Entry 7L0R (electron microscopy, 4.20 A resolution (low resolution: residue-level contacts below are approximate; hydrogen-bond / salt-bridge calls are withheld)); this record covers chains B and G of the 5 polymer chains in the assembly.

# Chain B
Name: Guanine nucleotide-binding protein G(I)/G(S)/G(T) subunit beta-1
From: Homo sapiens
UniProt: P62873 (GBB1_HUMAN); numbering as in UniProt (aligned over 2-340)
Chain sequence (361 residues; numbered -20 to 340; the number before each row is that of its first residue; numbers below 1 keep their minus sign (Met-20 is residue -20)):
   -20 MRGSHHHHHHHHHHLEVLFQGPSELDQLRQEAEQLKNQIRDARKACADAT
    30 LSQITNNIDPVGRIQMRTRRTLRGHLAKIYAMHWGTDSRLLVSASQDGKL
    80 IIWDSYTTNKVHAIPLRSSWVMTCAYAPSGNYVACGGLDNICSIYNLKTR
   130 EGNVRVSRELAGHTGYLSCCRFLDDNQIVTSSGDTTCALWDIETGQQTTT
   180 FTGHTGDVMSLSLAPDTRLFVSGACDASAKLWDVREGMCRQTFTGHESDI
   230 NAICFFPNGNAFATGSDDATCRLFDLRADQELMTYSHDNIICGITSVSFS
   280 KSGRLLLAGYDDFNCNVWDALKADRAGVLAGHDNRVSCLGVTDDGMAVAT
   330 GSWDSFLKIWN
Disordered / not traced: -20 to 29
Construct notes: initiating methionine (-20); expression tag (-19 to 1)
UniProt features mapped onto this chain:
  - modified residue: Ser2 (N-acetylserine), His266 (Phosphohistidine)
  - natural variant: Leu30 (L30F: In MRD42; uncertain significance), Arg52 (R52G: In MRD42), Gly64 (G64V: In MRD42), Asp76 (D76E: In MRD42; D76G: In MRD42), Gly77 (G77S: In MRD42), Lys78 (K78R: In MRD42), Ile80 (I80N: In MRD42; I80T: In MRD42), His91 (H91R: In MRD42; uncertain significance), Ala92 (A92T: In MRD42), Pro94 (P94S: In MRD42), Leu95 (L95P: In MRD42), Arg96 (R96L: In MRD42), 5 further natural variant entries in UniProt

# Chain G
Name: Guanine nucleotide-binding protein G(T) subunit gamma-T1
From: Homo sapiens
UniProt: P63211 (GBG1_HUMAN); residue numbers follow UniProt; this construct covers 2-74
Chain sequence (83 residues; numbered -8 to 74; the number before each row is that of its first residue; numbers below 1 keep their minus sign (Met-8 is residue -8)):
    -8 MYPYDVPDYAPVINIEDLTEKDKLKMEVDQLKKEVTLERMLVSKCCEEVR
    42 DYVEERSGEDPLVKGIPEDKNPFKELKGGCVIS
Disordered / not traced: -8 to 30, 70-74
Construct notes: initiating methionine (-8); expression tag (-7 to 1)
UniProt features mapped onto this chain:
  - modified residue: Cys71 (Cysteine methyl ester)
  - lipidation: Cys71 (S-farnesyl cysteine)

# How chain B and chain G interact
Residue-residue contacts - 47 pairs, chain B then chain G:
  Leu30(B) - Cys37(G)
  Thr34(B) - Arg41(G)
  Ile37(B) - Glu45(G)
  Val40(B) - Val54(G)
  Met45(B) - Leu53(G)
  Arg48(B) - Glu66(G)
  Arg49(B) - Pro63(G)
  Arg49(B) - Phe64(G)
  Arg49(B) - Lys65(G)
  Ser84(B) - Phe64(G)
  Tyr85(B) - Pro63(G)
  Tyr85(B) - Phe64(G)
  Phe235(B) - Val40(G)
  Phe235(B) - Tyr43(G)
  Asn237(B) - Tyr43(G)
  Asp254(B) - Cys36(G)
  Arg256(B) - Met31(G)
  Arg256(B) - Cys36(G)
  Arg256(B) - Glu39(G)
  Ala257(B) - Met31(G)
  Ala257(B) - Val33(G)
  Ala257(B) - Cys36(G)
  Leu261(B) - Val33(G)
  Leu261(B) - Cys37(G)
  Ser279(B) - Asp51(G)
  Lys280(B) - Asp51(G)
  Ser281(B) - Val44(G)
  Ser281(B) - Arg47(G)
  Ser281(B) - Ser48(G)
  Ser281(B) - Asp51(G)
  Gly282(B) - Val44(G)
  Arg283(B) - Val44(G)
  Arg283(B) - Glu45(G)
  Arg283(B) - Val54(G)
  Leu300(B) - Arg41(G)
  Leu300(B) - Val44(G)
  Asp323(B) - Pro52(G)
  Gly324(B) - Pro52(G)
  Gly324(B) - Leu53(G)
  Met325(B) - Pro52(G)
  Met325(B) - Leu53(G)
  Met325(B) - Pro63(G)
  Ala326(B) - Phe64(G)
  Asn340(B) - Leu53(G)
  Asn340(B) - Ile57(G)
  Asn340(B) - Asn62(G)
  Asn340(B) - Phe64(G)
Other interface residues (no listed pair), chain B (31 interface residues in all): Ile33, Asn239, Leu284, Val327, Ile338
Other interface residues (no listed pair), chain G (24 interface residues in all): Lys35, Glu38

# Summary
Chain B and chain G form an interface of 31 and 24 residues respectively.
Chain B is Guanine nucleotide-binding protein G(I)/G(S)/G(T) subunit beta-1 and chain G is Guanine
nucleotide-binding protein G(T) subunit gamma-T1, both from Homo sapiens; the structure, Structure of
NTS-NTSR1-Gi complex in lipid nanodisc, noncanonical state, without AHD, was determined by electron
microscopy, deposited together with 7L0P, 7L0Q and 7L0S.
